Entry 6V5T (X-ray diffraction, 2.10 A resolution); this record covers chain E.

== Chain E ==
Name: Prothrombin
Source organism: Homo sapiens
Notes: EC 3.4.21.5; fragment: Light and heavy chain, residues 333-622
Reference sequence: P00734 (THRB_HUMAN); the construct lacks a stretch of the UniProt sequence and is renumbered around it, so the offset changes along the chain: 1-14 = UniProt 336-349; 15-36 = UniProt 363-384; 37-60 = UniProt 386-409; 61-77 = UniProt 419-435; 8 more segments
Sequence (290 residues; row label = number of the first residue in the row; note: 1 number in that range is skipped by the numbering (no residue carries it; nothing is unmodelled there); a row labelled like 14A-14M holds insertion residues (14A, then the next letters in order)):
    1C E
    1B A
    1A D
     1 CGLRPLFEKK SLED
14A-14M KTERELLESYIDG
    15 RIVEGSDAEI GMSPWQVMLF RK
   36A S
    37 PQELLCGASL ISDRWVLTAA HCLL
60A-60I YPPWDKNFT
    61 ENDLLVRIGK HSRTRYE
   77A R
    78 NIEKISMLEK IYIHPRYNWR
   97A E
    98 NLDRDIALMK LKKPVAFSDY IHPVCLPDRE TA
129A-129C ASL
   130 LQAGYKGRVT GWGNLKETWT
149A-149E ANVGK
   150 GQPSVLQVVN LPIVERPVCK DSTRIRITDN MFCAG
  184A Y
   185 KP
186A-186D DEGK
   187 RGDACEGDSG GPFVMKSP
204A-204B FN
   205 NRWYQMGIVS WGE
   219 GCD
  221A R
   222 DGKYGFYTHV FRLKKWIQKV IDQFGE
Modified positions: Trp29, Trp51, Trp60D, Trp96, Trp141, Trp148, Trp207, Trp215, Trp237 (fluorotryptophane; FTR)
Cystine bridges: Cys1-Cys122, Cys42-Cys58, Cys168-Cys182, Cys191-Cys220
Curated features (UniProtKB/Swiss-Prot):
  - region: Ala183 to Val200 (High affinity receptor-binding region which is also known as the TP508 peptide)
  - active site (Charge relay system): His57, Asp102, Ser195
  - site: Arg15, Ile16 (Cleavage)
  - glycosylation: Asn60G (N-linked (GlcNAc...) (complex) asparagine)

== In short ==
From UniProt: 3 active-site residues.
Chain E is Prothrombin (Homo sapiens); the structure, Crystal structure of human prethrombin-2 with
tryptophans replaced by 5-F-tryptophan, was determined by X-ray diffraction (same publication as 6V64).
